Entry 3ETW (X-ray diffraction, 2.00 A resolution); this record covers chain A.

Chain A:
Protein: Adhesin A
From: Fusobacterium nucleatum
UniProtKB: Q5I6B0 (Q5I6B0_FUSNU); residues 1-111 here correspond to UniProt positions 19-129 (UniProt number = residue number + 18)
Chain sequence (119 residues; row label = number of the first residue in the row):
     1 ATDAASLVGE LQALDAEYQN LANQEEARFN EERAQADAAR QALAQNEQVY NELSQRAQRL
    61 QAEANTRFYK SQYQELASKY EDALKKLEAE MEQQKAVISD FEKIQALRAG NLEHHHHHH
Disordered / not traced: 1-3, 113-119
Construct notes: expression tag (112-119)
From the paper describing this entry:
  - contacts within the chain: Leu7-Leu11, Leu14-Tyr80, Leu21-Tyr73, Leu53-Leu84, Leu60-Leu76
  - self-association interface (contacts with another copy of this molecule): Arg33, Glu75, Lys79
  - mutagenesis - L14A, L76A: abolished binding to OKF6/Tert cells

Summary:
From the paper: L14A and L76A abolish binding to OKF6/Tert cells; a self-association interface involving
Arg33, Glu75 and Lys79.
Chain A is Adhesin A (Fusobacterium nucleatum); the structure, Crystal Structure of bacterial adhesin FadA,
was determined by X-ray diffraction, deposited together with 3ETX, 3ETY and 3ETZ.
